PDB entry 7SSZ | electron microscopy, 3.25 A resolution | chains A and H of the 8 polymer chains in the assembly

# Chain A
Protein: Potassium voltage-gated channel subfamily A member 3, Green fluorescent protein fusion
Source organism: Homo sapiens
Reference sequence: chimeric construct of P22001, P42212: residues 1-575 from P22001 (KCNA3_HUMAN) positions 1-575 (same numbers); residues 590-826 from P42212 positions 2-238 (UniProt number = residue number - 588)
Sequence (856 residues; row label = number of the first residue in the row):
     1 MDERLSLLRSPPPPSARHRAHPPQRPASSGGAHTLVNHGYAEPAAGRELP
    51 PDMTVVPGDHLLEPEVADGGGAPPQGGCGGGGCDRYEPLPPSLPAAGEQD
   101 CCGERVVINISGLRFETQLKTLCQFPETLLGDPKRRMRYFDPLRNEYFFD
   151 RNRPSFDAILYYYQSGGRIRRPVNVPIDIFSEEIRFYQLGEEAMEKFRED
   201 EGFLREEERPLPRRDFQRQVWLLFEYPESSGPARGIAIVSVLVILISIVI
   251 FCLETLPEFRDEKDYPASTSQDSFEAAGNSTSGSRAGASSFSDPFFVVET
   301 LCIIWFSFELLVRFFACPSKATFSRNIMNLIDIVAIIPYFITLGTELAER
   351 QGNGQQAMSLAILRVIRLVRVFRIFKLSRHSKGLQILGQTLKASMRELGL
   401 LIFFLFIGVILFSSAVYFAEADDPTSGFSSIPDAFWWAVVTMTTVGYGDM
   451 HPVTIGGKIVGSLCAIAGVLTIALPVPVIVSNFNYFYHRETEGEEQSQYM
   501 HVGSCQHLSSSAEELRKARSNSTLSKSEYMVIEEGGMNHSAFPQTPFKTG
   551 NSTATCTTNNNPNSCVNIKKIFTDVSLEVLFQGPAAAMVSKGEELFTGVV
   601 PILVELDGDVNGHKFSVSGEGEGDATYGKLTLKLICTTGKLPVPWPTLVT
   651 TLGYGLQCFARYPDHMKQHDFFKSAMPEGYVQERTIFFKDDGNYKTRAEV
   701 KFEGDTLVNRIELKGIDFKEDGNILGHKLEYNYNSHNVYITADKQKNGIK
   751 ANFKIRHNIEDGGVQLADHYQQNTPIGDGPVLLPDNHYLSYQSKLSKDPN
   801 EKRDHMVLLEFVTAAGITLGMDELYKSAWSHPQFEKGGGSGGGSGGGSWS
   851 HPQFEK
Disordered / not traced: 1-102, 270-286, 349-358, 492-856
Differences from the reference sequence: linker (576-589); conflict L634 (Phe46 in P42212), L652 (Phe64 in P42212), G653 (Ser65 in P42212), L656 (Val68 in P42212), A660 (Ser72 in P42212), T741 (Met153 in P42212), A751 (Val163 in P42212), G763 (Ser175 in P42212), Y791 (Thr203 in P42212), K794 (Ala206 in P42212), L819 (His231 in P42212); expression tag (827-856)
Bound ions: K+ site 1: T444, V445 (shared with 2 residues of chain B; 2 residues of chain C; 2 residues of chain D); K+ site 2: T444 (shared with 1 residue of chain B; 1 residue of chain C; 1 residue of chain D)
What the authors report for this chain:
  - conformationally variable residues (side-chain flip): Y447, D449
  - specificity-determining residues: G427, H451 (by similarity / conservation)

# Chain H
Protein: Nanobody A0194009G09
Source organism: synthetic construct
Notes: antibody fragment or engineered binder
Sequence (126 residues; numbered 1 to 126; the number before each row is that of its first residue):
     1 MEVQLVESGGGLVQAGGSLGLSCSASGLLFSRNSAGWYRQAPGKQREFVA
    51 RIRMGGSINYADTVKGRFTISRDNAKNTVYLQMNSLKPEDTAVYYCSSWR
   101 TGFYEYWGQGTLVTVSSAAAHHHHHH
Disordered / not traced: 1, 117-126
Cystine bridges: C23-C96

# Chain A / chain H interface
Residue-residue contacts (16; chain A residue first):
  P257(A) with R53(H), hydrogen bond (backbone-side chain)
  R260(A) with T101(H)
  D261(A) with R51(H), hydrogen bond (backbone-side chain); R53(H), salt bridge
  D264(A) with S34(H); R51(H), hydrogen bond (backbone-side chain); R53(H); W99(H); T101(H), hydrogen bond
  Y265(A) with R51(H), hydrogen bond; N59(H)
  P266(A) with Y38(H); W99(H); E105(H)
  A267(A) with E105(H)
  S268(A) with E105(H), hydrogen bond (backbone-side chain)
Other interface residues (no listed pair), chain A (10 interface residues in all): E258, K263

# In short
Chain A and chain H form an interface of 10 and 8 residues respectively; the contacts include 6 hydrogen bonds
and 1 salt bridge. Polar pairs include D261(A)-R53(H), P257(A)-R53(H) and D261(A)-R51(H). The K+ site 1 is
built by T444(A) and V445(A). From the paper: specificity determinants G427(A) and H451(A); conformational
variability at Y447(A) and D449(A).
Here chain A is Potassium voltage-gated channel subfamily A member 3, Green fluorescent protein fusion (Homo
sapiens) and chain H is Nanobody A0194009G09 (synthetic construct). Entry 7SSZ (Structure of human Kv1.3 with
A0194009G09 nanobodies) was determined by electron microscopy, deposited together with 8DFL, 7SSV, 7SSX and
7SSY.
